PDB entry 8Q0S | X-ray diffraction, 1.19 A resolution | chains AAA and BBB

# Chain AAA (and BBB)
Molecule: Monellin chain B, Monellin chain A
Source organism: Dioscoreophyllum cumminsii
Notes: chain BBB of this document is another copy of the same molecule, construct and numbering; everything in this record applies to it too
UniProt: chimeric construct of P02882, P02881: residues 1-48 from P02882 (MONB_DIOCU) positions 1-48 (same numbers); residues 52-96 from P02881 positions 1-45 (UniProt number = residue number - 51)
Sequence (97 residues; row label = number of the first residue in the row; numbering starts at 0):
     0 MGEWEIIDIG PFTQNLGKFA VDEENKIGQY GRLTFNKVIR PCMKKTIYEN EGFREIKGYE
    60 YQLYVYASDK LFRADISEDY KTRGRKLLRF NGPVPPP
Unresolved in the structure: 0 (chain BBB: fully traced)
Differences from the reference sequence: initiating methionine (0); linker (49-51)
Metal / ion sites: Na+: D7, T12 (together with acetate ion)
Curated features (UniProtKB/Swiss-Prot):
  - site: C41 (Blocking, abolishes the sweet taste)
From the paper describing this entry:
  - contacts within the chain: I6-C41 (hydrophobic contact), T12-C41 (hydrophobic contact), E23-I26, E23-F89, E23-L86, E23-Y29, E23-Q28, C41-L62, S76-K85
  - mutagenesis - Y65R: decreased stability (citing earlier work)
  - mutagenesis - E23A, C41A, S76Y: increased stability (citing earlier work)

# How chain AAA and chain BBB interact
Residue-residue contacts - 20 pairs, chain AAA then chain BBB:
  W3(AAA) - I5(BBB)
  W3(AAA) - P40(BBB)
  W3(AAA) - P96(BBB)
  I5(AAA) - M42(BBB)  hydrophobic
  P40(AAA) - W3(BBB)
  P40(AAA) - M42(BBB)  hydrophobic
  M42(AAA) - I5(BBB)  hydrophobic
  M42(AAA) - P40(BBB)  hydrophobic
  M42(AAA) - M42(BBB)  hydrophobic
  M42(AAA) - R72(BBB)
  K44(AAA) - P96(BBB)  hydrogen bond (side chain-backbone)
  E59(AAA) - P96(BBB)
  Q61(AAA) - Y63(BBB)  hydrogen bond
  Q61(AAA) - R72(BBB)  hydrogen bond
  Y63(AAA) - Q61(BBB)  hydrogen bond
  R88(AAA) - P94(BBB)
  V93(AAA) - R88(BBB)
  P96(AAA) - W3(BBB)
  P96(AAA) - E59(BBB)
  P96(AAA) - Q61(BBB)
Also at the interface, not in a pair above, chain AAA (15 interface residues in all): E4, R39, R72, P94
Also at the interface, not in a pair above, chain BBB (12 interface residues in all): E4

# Overview
15 residues of chain AAA and 12 residues of chain BBB are in contact; the contacts include 4 hydrogen bonds.
Polar contacts include K44(AAA)-P96(BBB), Q61(AAA)-Y63(BBB) and Q61(AAA)-R72(BBB). D7(AAA) and T12(AAA) form
the Na+ site. From the paper: E23A, C41A and S76Y of chain AAA increase stability; contacts within the chain
involving I6(AAA), C41(AAA) and T12(AAA) among others.
Both chains are Monellin chain B, Monellin chain A (Dioscoreophyllum cumminsii). Entry 8Q0S (X-ray structure
of the single chain monellin derivative MNEI) was determined by X-ray diffraction together with 8Q0R from the
same study.
